Entry 4LVI (X-ray diffraction, 1.90 A resolution); this record covers chains A and C of the 3 polymer chains in the assembly.

== Chain A ==
Name: Plasmid recombination enzyme
From: Streptococcus agalactiae
Notes: fragment: Relaxase Domain of MobM protein
Reference sequence: P13925 (PRE_STRAG); residue numbers follow UniProt; this construct covers 2-199
Sequence (198 residues; numbered 2 to 199; the number before each row is that of its first residue):
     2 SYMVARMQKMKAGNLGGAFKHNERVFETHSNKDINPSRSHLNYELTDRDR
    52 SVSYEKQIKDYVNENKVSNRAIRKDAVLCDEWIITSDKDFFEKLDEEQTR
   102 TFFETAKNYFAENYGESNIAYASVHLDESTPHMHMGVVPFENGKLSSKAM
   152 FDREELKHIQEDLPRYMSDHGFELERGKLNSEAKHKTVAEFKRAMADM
Not modelled in the structure: 27-30, 196-199
Ion coordination: Mn2+: His126, Glu129, His133, His135 (shared with DG26(C) of chain C)
Swiss-Prot annotation at these positions:
  - binding site (DNA): Tyr44, Tyr115
What the authors report for this chain:
  - Mn2+ coordination: His126, Glu129, His133, His135
  - catalytic residues: Glu129
  - contacts within the chain: His22-Asn23 (hydrogen bond)
  - binding site for ATAAAGTATAGTGTG oligonucleotide (chain C): Glu129
  - catalytic residues: Arg25 (proposed by the authors, not directly observed)
  - mutagenesis - H22A, H22Y, R25A: abolished catalytic activity
  - mutagenesis - Y44F: unchanged catalytic activity
  - mutagenesis - E129A, E129Q: decreased catalytic activity (relaxation activity)

== Chain C ==
Molecule: ATAAAGTATAGTGTG oligonucleotide
Notes: fragment: oligonucleotide_2 mimicking pMV158 oriT DNA hairpin
Sequence (15 nucleotides; each row starts with the number of its first residue):
    12 ATAAAGTATAGTGTG
Ion coordination: Mn2+: DG26 (shared with His126(A), Glu129(A), His133(A), His135(A) of chain A)

== How chain A and chain C interact ==
Pairs across the interface (76):
  Tyr3(A) with DT23(C), phosphate contact
  Val5(A) with DT23(C), base contact; DG24(C), sugar contact; DG26(C), base contact
  Ala6(A) with DG22(C), base contact
  Arg7(A) with DA21(C), base contact; DG22(C), hydrogen bond to the base; DT23(C), hydrogen bond to the base; DG26(C), base contact
  Met8(A) with DT20(C), base contact; DA21(C), hydrogen bond to the base
  Lys10(A) with DT18(C), salt bridge to the phosphate; DA19(C), salt bridge to the phosphate; DT20(C), base contact
  Lys12(A) with DG17(C), hydrogen bond to the phosphate; DT18(C), salt bridge to the phosphate
  His22(A) with DG26(C), hydrogen bond to the phosphate
  Asp34(A) with DT25(C), phosphate contact; DG26(C), phosphate contact
  Arg74(A) with DA15(C), base contact; DA16(C), hydrogen bond to the base; DG17(C), hydrogen bond to the sugar
  Asp76(A) with DG17(C), sugar contact
  Ala77(A) with DG17(C), phosphate contact
  Val78(A) with DG17(C), hydrogen bond to the phosphate; DT18(C), phosphate contact
  Trp83(A) with DA21(C), base contact
  Ile84(A) with DG26(C), base contact
  Thr86(A) with DG26(C), base contact
  Ser87(A) with DG24(C), sugar contact
  Glu129(A) with DG26(C), phosphate contact
  Ser130(A) with DT25(C), sugar contact; DG26(C), hydrogen bond to the phosphate
  Thr131(A) with DT25(C), hydrogen bond to the phosphate
  His133(A) with DG26(C), hydrogen bond to the phosphate
  His135(A) with DG26(C), hydrogen bond to the phosphate
  Lys145(A) with DA16(C), phosphate contact
  Leu146(A) with DA16(C), sugar contact
  Ser147(A) with DA16(C), sugar contact; DG17(C), phosphate contact
  Ser148(A) with DG17(C), hydrogen bond to the phosphate
  Lys149(A) with DA16(C), base contact; DG17(C), hydrogen bond to the base; DT18(C), hydrogen bond to the base
  Phe152(A) with DA19(C), base contact; DT20(C), hydrogen bond to the base
  Asp153(A) with DT20(C), base contact
  Arg154(A) with DT20(C), hydrogen bond to the base; DA21(C), salt bridge to the phosphate
  Leu157(A) with DT20(C), base contact; DA21(C), sugar contact
  Lys158(A) with DA21(C), salt bridge to the phosphate
  Gln161(A) with DA21(C), hydrogen bond to the base; DG22(C), sugar contact
  Arg177(A) with DG22(C), salt bridge to the phosphate
  Gly178(A) with DG22(C), phosphate contact; DT23(C), phosphate contact
  Lys179(A) with DG22(C), hydrogen bond to the phosphate; DT23(C), hydrogen bond to the phosphate
  Leu180(A) with DG22(C), phosphate contact
  Asn181(A) with DG22(C), hydrogen bond to the phosphate
  Ser182(A) with DG22(C), hydrogen bond to the base; DT23(C), hydrogen bond to the phosphate
  Ala184(A) with DG22(C), hydrogen bond to the base; DT23(C), base contact
  His186(A) with DG22(C), base contact; DT23(C), hydrogen bond to the base; DG24(C), base contact; DG26(C), base contact
  Lys187(A) with DG24(C), hydrogen bond to the base
  Val189(A) with DG24(C), base contact; DG26(C), base contact
  Phe192(A) with DG24(C), stacking on the base; DT25(C), sugar contact
  Lys193(A) with DT25(C), phosphate contact; DG26(C), salt bridge to the phosphate
Also at the interface, not in a pair above, chain A (51 interface residues in all): Met4, Arg71, Asp88, His126, Lys185, Thr188
Also at the interface, not in a pair above, chain C (14 interface residues in all): DT13, DA14

== Overview ==
Chain A and chain C form an interface of 51 and 14 residues respectively, with 26 hydrogen bonds, 7 salt
bridges and 1 aromatic stacking contact. Polar pairs include Arg7(A)-DG22(C), Arg7(A)-DT23(C) and
Met8(A)-DA21(C). From the paper: catalytic residues Glu129(A) and Arg25(A); H22A, H22Y and R25A of chain A
abolish catalytic activity; 6 substitutions were tested in all.
Here chain A is Plasmid recombination enzyme (Streptococcus agalactiae) and chain C is ATAAAGTATAGTGTG
oligonucleotide. Entry 4LVI (MobM Relaxase Domain (MOBV; Mob_Pre) bound to plasmid pMV158 oriT DNA (22nt).
Mn-bound crystal structure at ...) was determined by X-ray diffraction (same publication as 5N2Q, 4LVJ, 4LVK,
4LVL and 4LVM).
